2MBR - chain A; structure by X-ray diffraction, 1.80 A resolution.

== Chain A ==
Molecule: Uridine diphospho-N-acetylenolpyruvylglucosamine reductase
Source organism: Escherichia coli
Notes: EC 1.1.1.158
UniProtKB: P08373 (MURB_ECOLI); residues 3-342 here = UniProt positions 3-342
Amino-acid sequence (340 residues; numbered 3 to 342; the number before each row is that of its first residue):
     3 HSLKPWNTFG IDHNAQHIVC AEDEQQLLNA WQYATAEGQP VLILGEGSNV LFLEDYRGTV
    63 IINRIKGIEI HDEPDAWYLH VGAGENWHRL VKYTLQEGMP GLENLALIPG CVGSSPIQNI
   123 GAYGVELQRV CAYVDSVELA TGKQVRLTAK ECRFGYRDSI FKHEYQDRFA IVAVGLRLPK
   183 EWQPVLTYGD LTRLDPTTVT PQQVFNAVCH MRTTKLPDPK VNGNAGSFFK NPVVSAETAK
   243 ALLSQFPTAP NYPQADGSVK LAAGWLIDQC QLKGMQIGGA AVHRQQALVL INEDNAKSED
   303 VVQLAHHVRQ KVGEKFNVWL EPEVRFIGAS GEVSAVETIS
Residues lining bound ligands:
  - EPU (uridine-diphosphate-2(N-acetylglucosaminyl) butyric acid): G123, A124, Y125, Y158, R159, Y190, R214, K217, L218, A227, G228, S229, F231, K232, N233, P252, Y254, A264, G266, W267, D270, K275, Q288, A289, L290, E325
  - FAD (flavin-adenine dinucleotide): T10, L44, I45, L46, G47, E48, G49, S50, N51, V52, N65, A85, I110, P111, G112, C113, G115, S116, S117, I119, Q120, I122, G123, A124, R159, F171, A172, I173, R214, L218, P219, P221, N226, A227, G228, E325, R327
Curated features (UniProtKB/Swiss-Prot):
  - active site: R159, S229 (Proton donor), E325
  - binding site (substrate): Y190

== Overview ==
Ligands of chain A: flavin-adenine dinucleotide and compound EPU. From UniProt: 3 active-site residues and
substrate-binding residue Y190.
Chain A is Uridine diphospho-N-acetylenolpyruvylglucosamine reductase (Escherichia coli); the structure, Murb
wild type, complex with enolpyruvyl-udp-N-acetylglucosamine, was determined by X-ray diffraction, deposited
together with 1UXY.
